Entry 7F2P (electron microscopy, 3.00 A resolution); this record covers chains 8 and c of the 18 polymer chains in the assembly.

# Chain 8
Name: Cement protein gp16
Source organism: Helicobacter phage KHP40
UniProt: I7GUT5 (I7GUT5_9CAUD); residues 1-124 here = UniProt positions 1-124
Sequence (124 residues; numbered 1 to 124; the number before each row is that of its first residue):
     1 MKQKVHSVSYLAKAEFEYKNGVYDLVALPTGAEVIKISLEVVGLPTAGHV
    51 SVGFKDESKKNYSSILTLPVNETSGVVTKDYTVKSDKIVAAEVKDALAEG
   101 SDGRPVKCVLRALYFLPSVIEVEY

# Chain c
Name: KHP40 mcp
Source organism: Helicobacter phage KHP40
UniProt: I7HFY0 (I7HFY0_9CAUD); residue numbers follow UniProt; this construct covers 1-386
Sequence (386 residues; numbered 1 to 386; the number before each row is that of its first residue):
     1 MLEKLNNINFNNISNNPNLGIEVGREIQNASWVKSPFFSITGTGADRGVR
    51 LFSVASQQPFRPRIKAQLTGSGVSGNTDFEANYDNLEILSQTIYPDAFGN
   101 SLRSKIKAYSELERIDFIKESVDSLTTWMNEERDKRIVASLTNDFTNYLY
   151 NAAMNVATIRKAIFHARNGLKADNSKAFPIKPIRATMQSVGNVVVQNTSY
   201 IILLDSYQANQLKADSEFKELRKLYAFAGEDKGMLYSGLLGVIDNCPVID
   251 AGVWNKLNVGMPNSSISDSDFTRYLNKANVSNIVTPMQLKEKLNQEKLNQ
   301 EKLNQEKLKNKDISIGCLIGASAVLLAGSKETRFYIDETVDAGRKSLVGV
   351 DCLLGVSKARYQSTDGVVTPYDNQDYAVIGLVSNME
Disordered / not traced: 1-4, 297-311

# Chain 8 / chain c interface
Contacting residue pairs - 6 pairs, chain 8 then chain c:
  Met1(8) - Ile8(c)  hydrophobic
  Lys2(8) - Ile8(c)
  Lys2(8) - Asn9(c)  hydrogen bond (backbone-backbone)
  Gln3(8) - Asn6(c)  hydrogen bond (side chain-backbone)
  Gln3(8) - Ile8(c)
  Lys4(8) - Asn6(c)  hydrogen bond (backbone-side chain)
Interface residues without a listed pair, chain c (6 interface residues in all): Asn7, Phe10, Asn11

# Summary
The interface between chain 8 and chain c involves 4 residues on one side and 6 on the other, with 3 hydrogen
bonds. Polar contacts include Gln3(8)-Asn6(c), Lys4(8)-Asn6(c) and Lys2(8)-Asn9(c).
Here chain 8 is Cement protein gp16 and chain c is KHP40 mcp, both from Helicobacter phage KHP40. Entry 7F2P
(The head structure of Helicobacter pylori bacteriophage KHP40) was determined by electron microscopy,
deposited together with 7DN2 and 7DOU.
